Entry 8WKS (electron microscopy, 3.58 A resolution); this record covers chains A and D of the 8 polymer chains in the assembly.

Chain A (and D):
Molecule: SIR2-like domain-containing protein
Source organism: Bacillus subtilis subsp. natto (strain BEST195)
Notes: chain D of this document is another copy of the same molecule, construct and numbering; everything in this record applies to it too
UniProtKB: D4G637 (D4G637_BACNB); residues 2-1005 here = UniProt positions 2-1005
Chain sequence (1004 residues; row label = number of the first residue in the row):
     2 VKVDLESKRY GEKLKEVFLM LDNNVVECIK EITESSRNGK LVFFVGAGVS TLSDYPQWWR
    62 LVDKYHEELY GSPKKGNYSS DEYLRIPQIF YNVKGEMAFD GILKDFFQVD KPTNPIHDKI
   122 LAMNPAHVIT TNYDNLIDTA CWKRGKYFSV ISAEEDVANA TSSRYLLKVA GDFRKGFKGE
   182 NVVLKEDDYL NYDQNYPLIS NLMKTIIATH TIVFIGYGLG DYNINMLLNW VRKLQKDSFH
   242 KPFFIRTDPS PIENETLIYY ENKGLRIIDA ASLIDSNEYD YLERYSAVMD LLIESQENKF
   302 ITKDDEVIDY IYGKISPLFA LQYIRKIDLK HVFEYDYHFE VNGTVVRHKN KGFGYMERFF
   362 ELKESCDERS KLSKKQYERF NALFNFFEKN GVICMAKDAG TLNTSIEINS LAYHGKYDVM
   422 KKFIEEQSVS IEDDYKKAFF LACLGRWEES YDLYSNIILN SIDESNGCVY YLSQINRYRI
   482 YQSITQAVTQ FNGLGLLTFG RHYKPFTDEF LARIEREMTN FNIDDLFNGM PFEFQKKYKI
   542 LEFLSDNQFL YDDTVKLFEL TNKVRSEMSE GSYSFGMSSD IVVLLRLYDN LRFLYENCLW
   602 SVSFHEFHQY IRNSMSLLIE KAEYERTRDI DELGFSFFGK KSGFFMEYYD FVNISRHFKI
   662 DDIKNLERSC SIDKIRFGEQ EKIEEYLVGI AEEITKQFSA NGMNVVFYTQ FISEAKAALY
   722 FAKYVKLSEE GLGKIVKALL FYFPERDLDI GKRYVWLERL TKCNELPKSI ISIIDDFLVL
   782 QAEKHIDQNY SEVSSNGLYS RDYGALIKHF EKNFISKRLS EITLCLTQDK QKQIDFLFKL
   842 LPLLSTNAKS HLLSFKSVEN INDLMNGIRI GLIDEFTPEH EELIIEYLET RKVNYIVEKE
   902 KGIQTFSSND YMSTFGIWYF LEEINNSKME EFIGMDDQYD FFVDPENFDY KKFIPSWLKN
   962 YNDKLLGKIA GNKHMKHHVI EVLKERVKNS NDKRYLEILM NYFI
Unresolved in the structure: 2-21
Construct notes: conflict Ala171 (His in D4G637)
Reported in the primary citation:
  - self-association interface (contacts with another copy of this molecule); pairs are residue here / residue on that copy: Tyr260-Val94, Trp143, Ile463, Tyr471, Asn521, Phe522, Met531, Pro532
  - catalytic residues: Asn133 (by similarity / conservation)
  - mutagenesis - I259S/Y260G: decreased catalytic activity

How chain A and chain D interact:
Pairs across the interface (138; chain A residue first):
  Ala123(A) with Asn521(D)
  Trp143(A) with Ile459(D), hydrogen bond (side chain-backbone); Leu460(D); Ile463(D)
  Gly146(A) with Tyr471(D), hydrogen bond (backbone-side chain)
  Tyr148(A) with Gly530(D); Met531(D); Pro532(D)
  Glu155(A) with Lys237(D), salt bridge; Ser239(D), hydrogen bond (backbone-side chain)
  Glu156(A) with Ser239(D)
  Val158(A) with Ala209(D); Thr210(D)
  Ala159(A) with Ala209(D); Ser239(D); His241(D)
  Asn160(A) with His241(D), hydrogen bond
  Thr162(A) with Pro532(D); Phe533(D), hydrogen bond (backbone-backbone); Glu534(D)
  Ser164(A) with Lys41(D), hydrogen bond
  Gln195(A) with Leu235(D); Lys237(D)
  Asn196(A) with Lys237(D), hydrogen bond (backbone-side chain)
  Pro198(A) with Leu235(D); Lys237(D)
  Leu199(A) with Ala209(D), hydrophobic; Trp231(D), hydrophobic; Gln236(D); Ser239(D)
  Asn202(A) with Asn202(D), hydrogen bond; Lys205(D); Thr206(D), hydrogen bond
  Leu203(A) with Thr206(D); Thr210(D)
  Lys205(A) with Asn202(D)
  Thr206(A) with Asn202(D), hydrogen bond (backbone-side chain); Leu203(D); Thr206(D), hydrogen bond
  Ala209(A) with Val158(D), hydrophobic; Ala159(D); Leu199(D), hydrophobic
  Thr210(A) with Val158(D); Tyr166(D)
  Lys234(A) with Pro198(D)
  Leu235(A) with Pro198(D), hydrophobic; Leu199(D), hydrophobic
  Ser239(A) with Glu156(D); Ala159(D)
  Phe240(A) with Ala159(D), hydrophobic
  His241(A) with Ala159(D), hydrogen bond (side chain-backbone); Asn160(D), hydrogen bond
  Ile459(A) with Trp143(D)
  Ser462(A) with Trp143(D)
  Ile463(A) with Trp143(D), hydrophobic
  Tyr471(A) with Trp143(D), hydrogen bond (side chain-backbone); Gly146(D), hydrogen bond (side chain-backbone)
  Gln475(A) with Trp143(D), hydrogen bond (side chain-backbone); Lys144(D); Gly146(D)
  Arg478(A) with Lys144(D), hydrogen bond (side chain-backbone); Arg145(D)
  Arg517(A) with Pro116(D); Asp119(D), salt bridge
  Glu518(A) with Lys144(D); Arg145(D), hydrogen bond (backbone-side chain)
  Thr520(A) with Ala123(D); Arg145(D), hydrogen bond (backbone-side chain)
  Asn521(A) with Ala123(D), hydrogen bond (side chain-backbone); Met124(D); Arg145(D), hydrogen bond (backbone-side chain); Lys147(D)
  Phe522(A) with Arg145(D)
  Gly530(A) with Tyr148(D), hydrogen bond (backbone-backbone)
  Met531(A) with Gly146(D)
  Pro532(A) with Tyr148(D), hydrophobic
  Phe533(A) with Thr162(D)
  Glu534(A) with Thr162(D)
  Tyr552(A) with Asp553(D), hydrogen bond; Val556(D), hydrophobic; Lys557(D)
  Asp553(A) with Tyr552(D), hydrogen bond
  Thr555(A) with Val556(D)
  Val556(A) with Tyr552(D), hydrophobic; Thr555(D); Val556(D), hydrophobic
  Leu558(A) with Phe559(D), hydrophobic
  Phe559(A) with Leu558(D), hydrophobic; Phe559(D), hydrophobic; Gln610(D); Asn614(D)
  Glu560(A) with Gln610(D)
  Asn563(A) with Gln610(D); Asn614(D), hydrogen bond
  Arg566(A) with Arg566(D)
  Ser567(A) with Asn666(D), hydrogen bond (backbone-side chain)
  Ser570(A) with Asn666(D), hydrogen bond; Arg669(D)
  Glu571(A) with Lys665(D); Asn666(D); Arg669(D), salt bridge
  Asn614(A) with Phe559(D); Asn563(D), hydrogen bond
  Thr628(A) with Asn990(D)
  Asp630(A) with Pro956(D); Arg987(D), salt bridge; Tyr996(D)
  Ile631(A) with Ile955(D)
  Asp632(A) with Ile955(D)
  Glu633(A) with Phe907(D); Ile955(D); Ser957(D); Trp958(D)
  Asp662(A) with Glu571(D)
  Asn666(A) with Ser570(D)
  Arg669(A) with Ser570(D)
  Phe907(A) with Glu633(D)
  Ser909(A) with Glu633(D)
  Ile955(A) with Glu633(D)
  Pro956(A) with Asp630(D)
  Lys985(A) with Met1001(D)
  Arg987(A) with Ile631(D)
  Val988(A) with Leu997(D); Met1001(D), hydrophobic
  Lys989(A) with Lys994(D), hydrogen bond (backbone-side chain); Leu997(D)
  Asn990(A) with Thr628(D), hydrogen bond (backbone-side chain)
  Ser991(A) with Asp630(D), hydrogen bond
  Asn992(A) with Asn992(D); Lys994(D), hydrogen bond
  Tyr996(A) with Asp630(D)
  Leu997(A) with Val988(D); Lys989(D)
  Glu998(A) with Lys989(D)
  Met1001(A) with Lys985(D); Lys989(D)
  Ile1005(A) with Lys985(D); Ile1005(D)
Interface residues without a listed pair, chain A (91 interface residues in all): Lys41, Lys144, Ser163, Tyr166, Asp194, Trp231, Lys237, Lys557, Arg629, Leu634, Leu1000, Phe1004
Interface residues without a listed pair, chain D (93 interface residues in all): Asn125, Cys142, Glu155, Ala161, Asn196, Ile294, Ser462, Gln475, Asn529, Gln549, Ser567, Leu634, Asp662, Ser991, Leu1000, Phe1004

In short:
The interface between chain A and chain D involves 91 residues on one side and 93 on the other; the contacts
include 32 hydrogen bonds and 4 salt bridges. Among the polar pairs are Glu155(A)-Lys237(D),
Arg517(A)-Asp119(D) and Glu571(A)-Arg669(D). The paper reports the catalytic residue Asn133(A); I259S/Y260G of
chain A reduce catalytic activity.
Chain A and chain D are both SIR2-like domain-containing protein (Bacillus subtilis subsp. natto (strain
BEST195)); the structure, Cryo-EM structure of DSR2-TUBE complex, was determined by electron microscopy
together with 8WKT and 8WKX from the same study.
